PDB entry 5IFE | X-ray diffraction, 3.10 A resolution | chains B and A of the 4 polymer chains in the assembly

# Chain B
Molecule: Splicing factor 3B subunit 5
From: Homo sapiens
UniProt: Q9BWJ5 (SF3B5_HUMAN); numbering as in UniProt (aligned over 1-86)
Sequence (86 residues; each row starts with the number of its first residue):
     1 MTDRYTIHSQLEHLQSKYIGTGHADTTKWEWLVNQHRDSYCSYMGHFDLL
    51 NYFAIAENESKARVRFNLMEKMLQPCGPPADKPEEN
Disordered / not traced: 1-14, 81-86
Curated features (UniProtKB/Swiss-Prot):
  - site (Interaction with RNA): Tyr5, Gly20
  - modified residue: Thr2 (N-acetylthreonine), Ser9 (Phosphoserine), Lys17 (N6-acetyllysine)

# Chain A
Molecule: Splicing factor 3B subunit 3
From: Homo sapiens
UniProt: Q15393 (SF3B3_HUMAN); residues 1-1217 here = UniProt positions 1-1217
Sequence (1235 residues; numbered -9 to 1225; the number before each row is that of its first residue; numbers below 1 keep their minus sign (Gly-9 is residue -9)):
    -9 GAEFKGLRVDMFLYNLTLQRATGISFAIHGNFSGTKQQEIVVSRGKILEL
    41 LRPDPNTGKVHTLLTVEVFGVIRSLMAFRLTGGTKDYIVVGSDSGRIVIL
    91 EYQPSKNMFEKIHQETFGKSGCRRIVPGQFLAVDPKGRAVMISAIEKQKL
   141 VYILNRDAAARLTISSPLEAHKANTLVYHVVGVDVGFENPMFACLEMDYE
   191 EADNDPTGEAAANTQQTLTFYELDLGLNHVVRKYSEPLEEHGNFLITVPG
   241 GSDGPSGVLICSENYITYKNFGDQPDIRCPIPRRRNDLDDPERGMIFVCS
   291 ATHKTKSMFFFLAQTEQGDIFKITLETDEDMVTEIRLKYFDTVPVAAAMC
   341 VLKTGFLFVASEFGNHYLYQIAHLGDDDEEPEFSSAMPLEEGDTFFFQPR
   391 PLKNLVLVDELDSLSPILFCQIADLANEDTPQLYVACGRGPRSSLRVLRH
   441 GLEVSEMAVSELPGNPNAVWTVRRHIEDEFDAYIIVSFVNATLVLSIGET
   491 VEEVTDSGFLGTTPTLSCSLLGDDALVQVYPDGIRHIRADKRVNEWKTPG
   541 KKTIVKCAVNQRQVVIALTGGELVYFEMDPSGQLNEYTERKEMSADVVCM
   591 SLANVPPGEQRSRFLAVGLVDNTVRIISLDPSDCLQPLSMQALPAQPESL
   641 CIVEMGGTEKQDELGERGSIGFLYLNIGLQNGVLLRTVLDPVTGDLSDTR
   691 TRYLGSRPVKLFRVRMQGQEAVLAMSSRSWLSYSYQSRFHLTPLSYETLE
   741 FASGFASEQCPEGIVAISTNTLRILALEKLGAVFNQVAFPLQYTPRKFVI
   791 HPESNNLIIIETDHNAYTEATKAQRKQQMAEEMVEAAGEDERELAAEMAA
   841 AFLNENLPESIFGAPKAGNGQWASVIRVMNPIQGNTLDLVQLEQNEAAFS
   891 VAVCRFSNTGEDWYVLVGVAKDLILNPRSVAGGFVYTYKLVNNGEKLEFL
   941 HKTPVEEVPAAIAPFQGRVLIGVGKLLRVYDLGKKKLLRKCENKHIANYI
   991 SGIQTIGHRVIVSDVQESFIWVRYKRNENQLIIFADDTYPRWVTTASLLD
  1041 YDTVAGADKFGNICVVRLPPNTNDEVDEDPTGNKALWDRGLLNGASQKAE
  1091 VIMNYHVGETVLSLQKTTLIPGGSESLVYTTLSGGIGILVPFTSHEDHDF
  1141 FQHVEMHLRSEHPPLCGRDHLSFRSYYFPVKNVIDGDLCEQFNSMEPNKQ
  1191 KNVSEELDRTPPEVSKKLEDIRTRYAFDYKDDDDK
Disordered / not traced: -9 to -2, 381-382, 646-661, 692-694, 830-833, 1068-1082, 1223-1225
Sequence notes: expression tag (-9 to 0, 1218-1225)
Curated features (UniProtKB/Swiss-Prot):
  - region: Glu105 to Gln119 (Interaction with PHF5A, SF3B1 and SF3B5), Asn145 to Tyr168 (Interaction with PHF5A, SF3B1 and SF3B5), Asp193 to His231 (Interaction with SF3B1 and SF3B5), Arg786 to His804 (Interaction with SF3B1 and SF3B5), Thr1028 to Lys1049 (Interaction with SF3B1), Thr1100 to Ser1123 (Interaction with SF3B5)
  - site: Gly284 (Interaction with SF3B5), Glu306 (Interaction with SF3B5), Glu352 (Interaction with SF3B5), Arg429 (Interaction with SF3B5), Asn916 (Interaction with SF3B5), Asn988 (Interaction with SF3B1), Lys1171 (Interaction with SF3B1)
  - modified residue: Ser156 (Phosphoserine), Thr1200 (Phosphothreonine)
Ion coordination: K+: Val610, Asn612, Gln636

# Chain B / chain A interface
Contacting residue pairs (88; chain B residue first):
  Lys17(B) - Lys137(A)
  Tyr18(B) - Arg113(A)  hydrogen bond
  Tyr18(B) - Ile115(A)
  Ile19(B) - Arg114(A)
  Ile19(B) - Ile115(A)
  Ile19(B) - Glu136(A)
  Ile19(B) - Lys137(A)
  Trp29(B) - Asp193(A)
  Asn34(B) - Arg114(A)  hydrogen bond
  Arg37(B) - Arg114(A)
  Arg37(B) - Tyr189(A)
  Arg37(B) - Asp193(A)  salt bridge
  Asp38(B) - Arg114(A)  salt bridge
  Cys41(B) - Arg114(A)
  Cys41(B) - Ile135(A)  hydrophobic
  Met44(B) - Gln119(A)
  Met44(B) - Ile135(A)  hydrophobic
  Gly45(B) - Val61(A)
  Gly45(B) - Cys112(A)
  Gly45(B) - Gln119(A)
  His46(B) - Cys112(A)
  His46(B) - Tyr1166(A)
  His46(B) - Tyr1167(A)
  Phe47(B) - Ser15(A)
  Phe47(B) - Gly35(A)
  Phe47(B) - Lys36(A)
  Phe47(B) - Gly1098(A)
  Phe47(B) - Glu1099(A)
  Phe47(B) - Ser1123(A)
  Asp48(B) - Glu1099(A)
  Asp48(B) - Thr1100(A)  hydrogen bond (side chain-backbone)
  Asp48(B) - Thr1121(A)  hydrogen bond
  Asp48(B) - Leu1122(A)
  Asp48(B) - Ser1123(A)  hydrogen bond
  Leu49(B) - Lys1049(A)
  Leu49(B) - Phe1050(A)  hydrophobic
  Asn51(B) - Phe353(A)
  Asn51(B) - Leu1122(A)
  Tyr52(B) - Thr1034(A)
  Tyr52(B) - Lys1049(A)
  Tyr52(B) - Leu1102(A)  hydrophobic
  Tyr52(B) - Leu1122(A)
  Ala54(B) - Arg429(A)  hydrogen bond (backbone-side chain)
  Ile55(B) - Phe353(A)  hydrophobic
  Ile55(B) - Pro406(A)  hydrophobic
  Ile55(B) - Arg429(A)
  Ile55(B) - Leu1122(A)  hydrophobic
  Ala56(B) - His804(A)
  Ala56(B) - Leu915(A)
  Glu57(B) - His804(A)
  Glu57(B) - Leu915(A)
  Asn58(B) - Arg429(A)
  Asn58(B) - Asp803(A)
  Asn58(B) - His804(A)  hydrogen bond (side chain-backbone)
  Asn58(B) - Asn805(A)
  Glu59(B) - Arg283(A)  salt bridge
  Glu59(B) - Arg429(A)  hydrogen bond (backbone-side chain)
  Glu59(B) - Asn805(A)  hydrogen bond
  Ser60(B) - Val288(A)
  Ser60(B) - Glu352(A)
  Ser60(B) - Arg429(A)
  Lys61(B) - Glu352(A)  hydrogen bond (backbone-side chain)
  Lys61(B) - Phe353(A)
  Ala62(B) - Val288(A)  hydrophobic
  Arg63(B) - Glu253(A)  salt bridge
  Arg63(B) - Arg283(A)
  Arg63(B) - Gly284(A)  hydrogen bond (side chain-backbone)
  Arg63(B) - Met285(A)
  Arg63(B) - Ile286(A)
  Arg63(B) - Glu306(A)  salt bridge
  Phe66(B) - His231(A)
  Phe66(B) - Gly232(A)
  Phe66(B) - Asn233(A)
  Met69(B) - Val167(A)
  Met69(B) - Tyr168(A)  hydrogen bond (backbone-side chain)
  Glu70(B) - Tyr168(A)  hydrogen bond
  Glu70(B) - His231(A)  salt bridge
  Lys71(B) - Asn916(A)  hydrogen bond
  Met72(B) - Leu166(A)  hydrophobic
  Leu73(B) - Met187(A)  hydrophobic
  Leu73(B) - Tyr189(A)  hydrophobic
  Pro78(B) - Asp195(A)
  Pro78(B) - Pro196(A)
  Pro78(B) - Gly198(A)
  Pro79(B) - Asp193(A)
  Pro79(B) - Asp195(A)
  Pro79(B) - Pro196(A)
  Ala80(B) - Pro196(A)
Interface residues without a listed pair, chain B (37 interface residues in all): Ser42, Phe53
Interface residues without a listed pair, chain A (65 interface residues in all): Ile14, Arg63, Val116, Ala192, Thr197, Ala201, Thr204, Phe287, Val335, Leu408, Thr784, Arg786, Lys856

# Summary
The interface between chain B and chain A involves 37 residues on one side and 65 on the other; the contacts
include 14 hydrogen bonds and 6 salt bridges. Polar pairs include Arg37(B)-Asp193(A), Asp38(B)-Arg114(A) and
Glu59(B)-Arg283(A). Val610(A), Asn612(A) and Gln636(A) form the K+ site.
Chain B is Splicing factor 3B subunit 5 and chain A is Splicing factor 3B subunit 3, both from Homo sapiens;
the structure, Crystal structure of the human SF3b core complex, was determined by X-ray diffraction.
